1K8Z - chains A and B; structure by X-ray diffraction, 1.70 A resolution.

# Chain A
Name: Tryptophan synthase alpha chain
Source organism: Salmonella typhimurium
Notes: EC 4.2.1.20
UniProtKB: P00929 (TRPA_SALTY); residues 1-268 here = UniProt positions 1-268
Sequence (268 residues; each row starts with the number of its first residue):
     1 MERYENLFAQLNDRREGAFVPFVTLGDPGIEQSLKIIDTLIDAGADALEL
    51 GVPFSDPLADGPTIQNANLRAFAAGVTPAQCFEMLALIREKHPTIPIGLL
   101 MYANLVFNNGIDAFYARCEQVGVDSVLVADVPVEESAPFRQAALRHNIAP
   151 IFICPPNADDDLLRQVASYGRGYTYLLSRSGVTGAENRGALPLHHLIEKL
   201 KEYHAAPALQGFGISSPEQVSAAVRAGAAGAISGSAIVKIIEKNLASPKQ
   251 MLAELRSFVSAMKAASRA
Disordered / not traced: 179-189
Residues lining bound ligands: IAG (N-[1H-indol-3-yl-acetyl]glycine acid): Phe22, Glu49, Ala59, Asp60, Ile64, Leu100, Ala129, Ile153, Tyr175, Phe212, Gly213, Ile232, Ser233, Gly234, Ser235
Curated features (UniProtKB/Swiss-Prot):
  - active site (Proton acceptor): Glu49, Asp60

# Chain B
Name: Tryptophan synthase beta chain
Source organism: Salmonella typhimurium
Notes: EC 4.2.1.20
UniProtKB: P0A2K1 (TRPB_SALTY); residues 2-397 here correspond to UniProt positions 1-396 (UniProt number = residue number - 1)
Sequence (396 residues; row label = number of the first residue in the row):
     2 TTLLNPYFGEFGGMYVPQILMPALNQLEEAFVSAQKDPEFQAQFADLLKN
    52 YAGRPTALTKCQNITAGTRTTLYLKREDLLHGGAHKTNQVLGQALLAKRM
   102 GKSEIIAETGAGQHGVASALASALLGLKCRIYMGAKDVERQSPNVFRMRL
   152 MGAEVIPVHSGSATLKDACNEALRDWPGSYETAHYMLGTAAGPHPYPTIV
   202 REFQRMIGEETKAQILDKEGRLPDAVIACVGGGSNAIGMFADFINDTSVG
   252 LIGVEPGGHGIETGEHGAPLKHGRVGIYFGMKAPMMQTADGQIEESYSIS
   302 AGLDFPSVGPQHAYLNSIGRADYVSITDDEALEAFKTLCRHEGIIPALES
   352 SHALAHALKMMREQPEKEQLLVVNLSGRGDKDIFTVHDILKARGEI
Disordered / not traced: 396-397
Glycans and other covalent adducts: pyridoxal phosphate (PLP) linked to Lys87
Differences from the reference sequence: cloning artifact (34); engineered mutation Pro178 (Ser177 in P0A2K1)
Metal / ion sites: Na+: Gly232, Phe306, Ser308
Residues lining bound ligands: pyridoxal phosphate (PLP): Ala85, His86, Gln114, Thr190, Cys230, Val231, Gly232, Gly233, Gly234, Ser235, Asn236, Ala237, Gly303, Leu304, Ala348, Glu350, Ser351, Ser377, Gly378

# Interface between chain A and chain B
Contacting residue pairs (57; chain A residue first):
  Pro53(A) with Gln293(B), hydrogen bond (backbone-side chain)
  Phe54(A) with Gly292(B); Gln293(B); Ile294(B), hydrophobic
  Ser55(A) with Lys167(B); Gln293(B), hydrogen bond (backbone-side chain); Ile294(B), hydrogen bond (side chain-backbone)
  Asp56(A) with Lys167(B), salt bridge; Asn171(B), hydrogen bond; Tyr279(B), hydrogen bond; Ile294(B)
  Pro57(A) with Arg175(B), hydrogen bond (backbone-side chain)
  Leu58(A) with Asn171(B); Arg175(B)
  Ala59(A) with Pro18(B), hydrophobic
  Asp60(A) with Arg175(B), hydrogen bond (backbone-side chain)
  Gln65(A) with Ser161(B); Arg175(B)
  Phe72(A) with Gln293(B)
  Thr77(A) with Asp291(B)
  Pro78(A) with Asp291(B); Gln293(B)
  Ala103(A) with Ile278(B), hydrophobic
  Asn104(A) with Gly277(B); Ile278(B), hydrogen bond (side chain-backbone); Gln288(B), hydrogen bond; Gly292(B), hydrogen bond (side chain-backbone)
  Leu105(A) with Asp291(B); Gly292(B)
  Phe107(A) with Val276(B); Ile278(B), hydrophobic; Lys283(B)
  Asn108(A) with Arg275(B), hydrogen bond; Gln288(B); Ala290(B), hydrogen bond (side chain-backbone); Asp291(B); Gly292(B)
  Asn109(A) with Ala290(B)
  Ala129(A) with Pro18(B)
  Asp130(A) with Tyr16(B); Val17(B), hydrogen bond (backbone-backbone); Pro18(B)
  Pro132(A) with Met15(B); Val17(B); Gln19(B); Met22(B), hydrophobic
  Val133(A) with Gln19(B), hydrogen bond (backbone-side chain)
  Glu134(A) with Thr2(B); Gln19(B), hydrogen bond; Met22(B)
  Glu135(A) with Tyr8(B), hydrogen bond; Gly14(B); Met15(B), hydrogen bond (side chain-backbone); Tyr16(B)
  Asn157(A) with Tyr181(B)
  Leu162(A) with Gln19(B)
  Leu177(A) with Ile20(B), hydrophobic
Also at the interface, not in a pair above, chain A (32 interface residues in all): Leu69, Val131, Phe139, Ile153, Pro155
Also at the interface, not in a pair above, chain B (34 interface residues in all): Glu11, Pro23, Gly162, Asp168, Glu172, Leu174, Phe280

# Overview
The interface between chain A and chain B involves 32 residues on one side and 34 on the other; the contacts
include 17 hydrogen bonds and 1 salt bridge. Polar pairs include Asp56(A)-Lys167(B), Pro53(A)-Gln293(B) and
Ser55(A)-Gln293(B). Ligands of chain A: compound IAG.
Chain A is Tryptophan synthase alpha chain and chain B is Tryptophan synthase beta chain, both from Salmonella
typhimurium; the structure, Crystal structure of the tryptophan synthase beta-ser178pro mutant complexed with
N-[1H-indol-3-yl-acetyl]glycine acid, was determined by X-ray diffraction (same publication as 1K7X and 1K8Y).
